8EI6 - chains A and C; structure by X-ray diffraction, 3.62 A resolution.

[Chain A]
Name: NEDD4-like E3 ubiquitin-protein ligase WWP2
Source organism: Homo sapiens
Notes: EC 2.3.2.26; fragment: HECT domain
Reference sequence: O00308 (WWP2_HUMAN); residues 492-865 here = UniProt positions 492-865
Amino-acid sequence (376 residues; numbered 490 to 865; the number before each row is that of its first residue):
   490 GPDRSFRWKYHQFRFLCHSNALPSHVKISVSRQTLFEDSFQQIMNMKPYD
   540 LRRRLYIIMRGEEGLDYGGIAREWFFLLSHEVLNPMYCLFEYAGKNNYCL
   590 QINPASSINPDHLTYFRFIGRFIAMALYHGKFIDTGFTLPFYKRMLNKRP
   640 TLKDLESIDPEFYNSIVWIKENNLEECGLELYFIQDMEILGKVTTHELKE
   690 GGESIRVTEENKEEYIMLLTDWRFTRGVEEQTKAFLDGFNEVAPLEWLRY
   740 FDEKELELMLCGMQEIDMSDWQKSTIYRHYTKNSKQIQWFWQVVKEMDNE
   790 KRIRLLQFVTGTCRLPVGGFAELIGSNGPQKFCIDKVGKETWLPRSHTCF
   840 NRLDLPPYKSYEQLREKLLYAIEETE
Disordered / not traced: 490-491, 663-669
Construct notes: expression tag (490-491)
Swiss-Prot annotation at these positions:
  - active site: Cys-838 (Glycyl thioester intermediate)
  - mutagenesis: Lys-498 (K498R: Does not affect FBXL15-mediated ubiquitination), His-500 (H500K: Does not affect FBXL15-mediated ubiquitination), Cys-838 (C838A: Abolishes ubiquitination of POU5F1)

[Chain C]
Name: H305
Amino-acid sequence (19 residues; row label = number of the first residue in the row; numbering starts at 0):
     0 XDPATIMCRAAADTCTFFX
Disordered / not traced: 0-1, 18
Covalently attached groups: N,N'-(1,4-phenylene)diacetamide (WHL) linked to Cys-7, Cys-14
Modified residues: ACE (acetyl group) at position 0; NH2 (amino group) at position 18
Small-molecule neighbours: N,N'-(1,4-phenylene)diacetamide (WHL): Ala-10, Ala-11, Thr-15

[How chain A and chain C interact]
Pairs across the interface (19):
  Tyr-499(A) with Thr-13(C); Phe-16(C); Phe-17(C), hydrophobic
  His-500(A) with Ala-9(C); Ala-10(C); Thr-13(C)
  Arg-503(A) with Ala-9(C); Asp-12(C)
  Phe-504(A) with Ile-5(C), hydrophobic; Met-6(C), hydrophobic; Ala-9(C)
  His-507(A) with Ile-5(C); Arg-8(C); Ala-9(C); Asp-12(C), salt bridge
  Ser-508(A) with Ile-5(C)
  Gly-619(A) with Phe-16(C)
  Lys-620(A) with Phe-16(C)
  Met-752(A) with Phe-17(C)
Also at the interface, not in a pair above, chain A (12 interface residues in all): Phe-621, Leu-747, Met-748

[Overview]
The interface between chain A and chain C involves 12 residues on one side and 9 on the other, with 1 salt
bridge. Its one salt-bridged contact is His-507(A)/Asp-12(C). N,N'-(1,4-phenylene)diacetamide is covalently
linked to Cys-14(C).
Chain A is NEDD4-like E3 ubiquitin-protein ligase WWP2 (Homo sapiens) and chain C is H305; the structure,
Crystal structure of the WWP2 HECT domain in complex with H305, a Helicon Polypeptide, was determined by X-ray
diffraction (same publication as 8EHZ, 8EI0, 8EI1, 8EI2, 8EI3, 8EI5 and 6 further entries).
